PDB entry 3TK5 | X-ray diffraction, 2.20 A resolution | chains A and B

== Chain A ==
Molecule: Factor X heavy chain
Organism: Homo sapiens
Notes: EC 3.4.21.6
UniProtKB: P00742 (FA10_HUMAN); the construct lacks a stretch of the UniProt sequence and is renumbered around it, so the offset changes along the chain: 16-61 = UniProt 235-280; 62-124 = UniProt 282-344; 125-131 = UniProt 346-352; 132-145 = UniProt 355-368; 4 more segments
Sequence (233 residues; row label = number of the first residue in the row; note: 2 numbers in that range are skipped by the numbering (no residue carries them; nothing is unmodelled there); a row labelled like 131A-131B holds insertion residues (131A, then the next letters in order)):
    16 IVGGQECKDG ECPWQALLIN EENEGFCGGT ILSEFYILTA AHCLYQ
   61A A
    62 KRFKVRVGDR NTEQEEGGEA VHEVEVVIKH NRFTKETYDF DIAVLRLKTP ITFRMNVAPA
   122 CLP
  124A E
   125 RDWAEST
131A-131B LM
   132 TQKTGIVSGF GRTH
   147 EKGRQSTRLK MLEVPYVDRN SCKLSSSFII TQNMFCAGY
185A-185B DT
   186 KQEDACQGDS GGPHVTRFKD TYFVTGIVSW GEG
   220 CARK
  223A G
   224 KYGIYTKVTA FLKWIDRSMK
Disulfide bonds: Cys-22/Cys-27, Cys-42/Cys-58, Cys-168/Cys-182, Cys-191/Cys-220
Bound ions: Ca2+ site 1: Asp-70, Asn-72, Gln-75, Glu-80; Ca2+ site 2: Tyr-185, Asp-185A, Arg-222, Lys-224
Residues lining bound ligands: D1Q (4-{3-[(4-chlorophenyl)amino]-3-oxopropyl}-3-({[5-(propan-2-yl)-4,5,6,7-tetrahydro[1,3]thiazolo[5,4-c]pyridin-2-yl]carbonyl}amino)benzoic acid): Lys-96, Glu-97, Thr-98, Tyr-99, Glu-147, Lys-148, Phe-174, Asp-189, Ala-190, Cys-191, Gln-192, Ser-195, Val-213, Ser-214, Trp-215, Gly-216, Glu-217, Gly-218, Cys-220, Arg-222, Gly-226, Ile-227, Tyr-228

== Chain B ==
Molecule: Factor X light chain
Organism: Homo sapiens
Notes: EC 3.4.21.6
UniProtKB: P00742 (FA10_HUMAN); residues 85-138 here correspond to UniProt positions 125-178 (UniProt number = residue number + 40)
Sequence (54 residues; row label = number of the first residue in the row):
    85 TRKLCSLDNG DCDQFCHEEQ NSVVCSCARG YTLADNGKAC IPTGPYPCGK QTLE
Disulfide bonds: Cys-89/Cys-100, Cys-96/Cys-109, Cys-111/Cys-124

== Chain A / chain B interface ==
Inter-chain disulfides: Cys-122(A)/Cys-132(B)
Contacting residue pairs (41; chain A residue first):
  Gly-25(A) / Gln-135(B)
  Gly-25(A) / Thr-136(B)  hydrogen bond (backbone-backbone)
  Glu-26(A) / Gln-135(B)
  Trp-29(A) / Gly-133(B)
  Trp-29(A) / Lys-134(B)
  Phe-114(A) / Tyr-130(B)  hydrophobic
  Arg-115(A) / Tyr-130(B)
  Arg-115(A) / Thr-136(B)
  Met-116(A) / Tyr-130(B)
  Met-116(A) / Thr-136(B)  hydrogen bond
  Met-116(A) / Leu-137(B)
  Met-116(A) / Glu-138(B)
  Asn-117(A) / Thr-136(B)  hydrogen bond (backbone-side chain)
  Ala-119(A) / Thr-136(B)
  Pro-120(A) / Tyr-130(B)
  Pro-120(A) / Cys-132(B)
  Pro-120(A) / Gly-133(B)  hydrogen bond (backbone-backbone)
  Ala-121(A) / Cys-132(B)
  Ala-121(A) / Gly-133(B)
  Cys-122(A) / Cys-132(B)  disulfide
  Cys-122(A) / Gly-133(B)  hydrogen bond (side chain-backbone)
  Leu-123(A) / Phe-99(B)
  Pro-124(A) / Phe-99(B)  hydrophobic
  Glu-124A(A) / Phe-99(B)
  Glu-124A(A) / Ser-110(B)
  Trp-127(A) / Asn-93(B)  hydrogen bond
  Trp-127(A) / Gln-98(B)  hydrogen bond (side chain-backbone)
  Trp-127(A) / Phe-99(B)  hydrophobic
  Trp-127(A) / Cys-100(B)
  Phe-203(A) / Asn-93(B)
  Phe-203(A) / Asp-97(B)
  Lys-204(A) / Cys-96(B)
  Lys-204(A) / Asp-97(B)
  Lys-204(A) / Lys-134(B)
  Asp-205(A) / Gly-133(B)
  Asp-205(A) / Lys-134(B)  hydrogen bond (backbone-side chain)
  Thr-206(A) / Gly-133(B)
  Thr-206(A) / Lys-134(B)  hydrogen bond
  Tyr-207(A) / Gly-133(B)  hydrogen bond (backbone-backbone)
  Tyr-207(A) / Gln-135(B)
  Phe-208(A) / Phe-99(B)  hydrophobic
Interface residues without a listed pair, chain A (26 interface residues in all): Asp-24, Pro-28, Val-118, Thr-131, Asp-239
Interface residues without a listed pair, chain B (19 interface residues in all): Ala-112, Arg-113, Tyr-115, Pro-131

== In short ==
The interface between chain A and chain B involves 26 residues on one side and 19 on the other, with 1
disulfide bond and 10 hydrogen bonds. Polar contacts include Met-116(A)/Thr-136(B), Asn-117(A)/Thr-136(B) and
Cys-122(A)/Gly-133(B). Bound to chain A: compound D1Q.
Chain A is Factor X heavy chain and chain B is Factor X light chain, both from Homo sapiens; the structure,
Factor Xa in complex with D102-4380, was determined by X-ray diffraction.
